PDB entry 4A3E | X-ray diffraction, 3.40 A resolution | chains D and G of the 15 polymer chains in the assembly

Chain D:
Name: DNA-directed RNA polymerase II subunit RPB4
Source organism: Saccharomyces cerevisiae
Reference sequence: P20433 (RPB4_YEAST); residues 1-221 here = UniProt positions 1-221
Chain sequence (221 residues; numbered 1 to 221; the number before each row is that of its first residue):
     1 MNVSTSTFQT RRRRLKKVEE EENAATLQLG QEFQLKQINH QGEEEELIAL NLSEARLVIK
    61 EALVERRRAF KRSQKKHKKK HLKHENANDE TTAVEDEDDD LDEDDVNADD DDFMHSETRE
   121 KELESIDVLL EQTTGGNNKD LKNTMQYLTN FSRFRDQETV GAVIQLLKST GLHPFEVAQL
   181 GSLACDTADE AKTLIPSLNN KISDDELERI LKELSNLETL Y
Not modelled in the structure: 1-2, 77-117
Swiss-Prot annotation at these positions:
  - modified residue: Met-1 (N-acetylmethionine), Thr-91 (Phosphothreonine), Thr-92 (Phosphothreonine)

Chain G:
Name: RPB7, DNA-directed RNA polymerase II subunit RPB7
Source organism: Saccharomyces cerevisiae
Reference sequence: P34087 (RPB7_YEAST); numbering as in UniProt (aligned over 1-171)
Chain sequence (171 residues; row label = number of the first residue in the row):
     1 MFFIKDLSLN ITLHPSFFGP RMKQYLKTKL LEEVEGSCTG KFGYILCVLD YDNIDIQRGR
    61 ILPTDGSAEF NVKYRAVVFK PFKGEVVDGT VVSCSQHGFE VQVGPMKVFV TKHLMPQDLT
   121 FNAGSNPPSY QSSEDVITIK SRIRVKIEGC ISQVSSIHAI GSIKEDYLGA I
Swiss-Prot annotation at these positions:
  - mutagenesis: Val-108 to His-113 (Lowers nucleic-acid binding of RPB4-RPB7 by 10-fold; no effect on association with Pol II core complex; abolishes transcriptional activity of Pol II), Ile-151 to His-158 (No effect on nucleic-acid binding of RPB4-RPB7 and on association with Pol II core complex; abolishes transcriptional activity of Pol II)

How chain D and chain G interact:
Residue-residue contacts - 104 pairs, chain D then chain G:
  Val-3(D) with Leu-9(G); Asn-10(G); Glu-33(G)
  Ser-4(D) with Leu-9(G); Thr-39(G)
  Thr-5(D) with Leu-7(G); Ser-8(G); Leu-9(G); Val-34(G); Phe-42(G); Tyr-74(G)
  Ser-6(D) with Leu-7(G); Ser-8(G), hydrogen bond (backbone-backbone)
  Thr-7(D) with Lys-5(G); Asp-6(G); Leu-7(G); Phe-42(G)
  Phe-8(D) with Lys-5(G); Asp-6(G)
  Asn-23(D) with Lys-80(G); Phe-82(G); Lys-83(G)
  Ala-24(D) with Lys-83(G)
  Leu-29(D) with Phe-82(G), hydrophobic
  Glu-32(D) with Lys-5(G), salt bridge; Lys-41(G), salt bridge; Phe-42(G)
  Phe-33(D) with Phe-3(G), hydrophobic; Lys-5(G); Lys-41(G); Phe-42(G); Val-78(G), hydrophobic; Lys-80(G)
  Gln-37(D) with Lys-5(G)
  Asn-39(D) with Asp-6(G); Arg-75(G)
  His-40(D) with Asp-6(G), salt bridge; Lys-73(G), hydrogen bond
  Glu-45(D) with Arg-75(G), salt bridge
  Leu-47(D) with Phe-3(G), hydrophobic
  Ile-48(D) with Phe-3(G); Ile-4(G), hydrogen bond (backbone-backbone)
  Ala-49(D) with Met-1(G); Phe-2(G); Phe-3(G), hydrophobic
  Leu-50(D) with Met-1(G), hydrogen bond (backbone-backbone); Phe-2(G), hydrogen bond (backbone-backbone); Ile-4(G), hydrophobic
  Leu-52(D) with Phe-2(G), hydrophobic
  Val-58(D) with Leu-49(G), hydrophobic; Val-77(G), hydrophobic
  Ile-59(D) with Cys-47(G), hydrophobic; Val-77(G), hydrophobic
  Ala-62(D) with Cys-47(G), hydrophobic; Leu-49(G), hydrophobic
  Arg-66(D) with Leu-31(G); Glu-35(G), salt bridge; Val-48(G), hydrogen bond (side chain-backbone); Tyr-51(G)
  Ala-69(D) with Asp-52(G)
  Phe-70(D) with Tyr-51(G), hydrophobic
  Arg-72(D) with Asp-52(G), salt bridge
  Ser-73(D) with Arg-21(G), hydrogen bond (backbone-side chain); Gln-24(G)
  Lys-76(D) with Arg-21(G), hydrogen bond (backbone-side chain)
  Thr-134(D) with Glu-35(G)
  Asn-138(D) with Gly-36(G); Leu-46(G), hydrogen bond (side chain-backbone)
  Asp-140(D) with Gly-36(G); Tyr-44(G); Leu-46(G)
  Leu-141(D) with Leu-46(G)
  Asn-143(D) with Gly-104(G)
  Thr-144(D) with Phe-2(G); Leu-46(G); Gly-104(G); Pro-105(G)
  Tyr-147(D) with Asp-88(G), hydrogen bond (side chain-backbone); Val-103(G); Gly-104(G)
  Leu-148(D) with Phe-2(G), hydrophobic
  Asn-150(D) with Arg-142(G), hydrogen bond (backbone-side chain)
  Phe-151(D) with Asp-88(G); Gly-89(G); Thr-90(G); Arg-142(G)
  Phe-175(D) with Met-1(G); Glu-85(G)
  Gln-179(D) with Glu-85(G); Val-86(G), hydrogen bond (side chain-backbone)
  Leu-183(D) with Val-86(G); Asp-88(G); Arg-144(G)
  Ala-184(D) with Arg-144(G), hydrogen bond (backbone-side chain)
  Thr-187(D) with Tyr-167(G)
  Asp-189(D) with Tyr-167(G), hydrogen bond
  Glu-190(D) with Arg-144(G), salt bridge; Tyr-167(G)
  Thr-193(D) with Asp-166(G); Tyr-167(G)
  Leu-194(D) with Val-86(G); Arg-144(G); Tyr-167(G), hydrophobic; Leu-168(G), hydrophobic
Also at the interface, not in a pair above, chain D (57 interface residues in all): Gln-9, Ala-25, Gly-30, Ile-38, Ala-55, Leu-63, Glu-65, Ala-178, Ser-182
Also at the interface, not in a pair above, chain G (51 interface residues in all): Ile-45, Gly-84, Gln-102

Overview:
57 residues of chain D and 51 residues of chain G are in contact; the contacts include 14 hydrogen bonds and 7
salt bridges. Polar contacts include Glu-32(D)/Lys-5(G), Glu-32(D)/Lys-41(G) and His-40(D)/Asp-6(G). From
UniProt: 14 mutagenesis sites on chain G.
Chain D is DNA-directed RNA polymerase II subunit RPB4 and chain G is RPB7, DNA-directed RNA polymerase II
subunit RPB7, both from Saccharomyces cerevisiae; the structure, RNA Polymerase II initial transcribing
complex with a 5nt DNA-RNA hybrid and soaked with AMPCPP, was determined by X-ray diffraction (same
publication as 4A3B, 4A3C, 4A3D, 4A3F, 4A3G, 4A3I and 4 further entries).
